PDB entry 6WF6 | X-ray diffraction, 1.39 A resolution | chains A and B

# Chain A (and B)
Protein: Methylmalonyl-CoA epimerase
Organism: Streptomyces coelicolor
Notes: chain B of this document is another copy of the same molecule, construct and numbering; everything in this record applies to it too
Reference sequence: Q9L2C2 (Q9L2C2_STRCO); residue numbers follow UniProt; this construct covers 1-146
Amino-acid sequence (146 residues; each row starts with the number of its first residue):
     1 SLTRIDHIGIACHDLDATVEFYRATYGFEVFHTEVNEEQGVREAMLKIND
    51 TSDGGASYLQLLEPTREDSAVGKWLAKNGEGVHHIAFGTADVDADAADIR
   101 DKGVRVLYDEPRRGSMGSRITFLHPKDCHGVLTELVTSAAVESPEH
Unresolved in the structure: 142-146 (chain B: 141-146)
Sequence notes: engineered mutation S1 (Met in Q9L2C2)
Ion coordination: Co2+: H7, Q60, H84, E134

# How chain A and chain B interact
Contacting residue pairs (68):
  L2(A) with Y26(B), hydrophobic; F28(B)
  T3(A) with I48(B); N49(B)
  R4(A) with I48(B); N49(B)
  I5(A) with I48(B); N49(B), hydrogen bond (backbone-side chain); Y58(B)
  I8(A) with I5(B), hydrophobic; I85(B), hydrophobic
  T18(A) with H129(B)
  F21(A) with V104(B), hydrophobic; D127(B); C128(B), hydrophobic; H129(B)
  A24(A) with K102(B), hydrogen bond (backbone-side chain)
  T25(A) with I99(B); K102(B), hydrogen bond (backbone-side chain)
  Y26(A) with L2(B), hydrophobic; I99(B), hydrophobic; L123(B); C128(B); T133(B)
  F28(A) with L2(B); F87(B), hydrophobic
  I48(A) with T3(B); R4(B); I5(B)
  N49(A) with T3(B); R4(B); I5(B), hydrogen bond (side chain-backbone); T51(B); S52(B)
  D50(A) with T51(B); S52(B), hydrogen bond (backbone-backbone)
  T51(A) with N49(B); D50(B)
  S52(A) with N49(B); D50(B), hydrogen bond (side chain-backbone)
  S57(A) with I5(B)
  Y58(A) with I5(B)
  L59(A) with F87(B), hydrophobic
  E80(A) with H129(B), salt bridge; G130(B)
  G81(A) with H129(B); G130(B); V131(B)
  V82(A) with V82(B), hydrophobic; I85(B), hydrophobic
  I85(A) with I8(B), hydrophobic
  F87(A) with F28(B), hydrophobic; L59(B), hydrophobic
  I99(A) with T25(B); Y26(B), hydrophobic
  K102(A) with A24(B), hydrogen bond (side chain-backbone); T25(B)
  L123(A) with Y26(B)
  D127(A) with F21(B)
  C128(A) with F21(B), hydrophobic; Y26(B)
  H129(A) with T18(B); F21(B); E80(B), salt bridge; G81(B)
  G130(A) with E80(B)
  V131(A) with G81(B)
  T133(A) with Y26(B)
Also at the interface, not in a pair above, chain A (37 interface residues in all): I10, A17, Y22, V104
Also at the interface, not in a pair above, chain B (37 interface residues in all): I10, A17, Y22, S57

# Overview
The chain A/chain B interface involves 37 residues from each chain, with 7 hydrogen bonds and 2 salt bridges.
Among the polar pairs are E80(A)-H129(B), I5(A)-N49(B) and A24(A)-K102(B). H7(A), Q60(A), H84(A) and E134(A)
coordinate Co2+.
Both chains are Methylmalonyl-CoA epimerase (Streptomyces coelicolor). Entry 6WF6 (Streptomyces coelicolor
methylmalonyl-CoA epimerase) was determined by X-ray diffraction (same publication as 6WF7, 6WFH and 6WFI).
